5C9L - chain A; structure by X-ray diffraction, 1.65 A resolution.

Chain A:
Protein: PLL lectin
Source organism: Photorhabdus luminescens
Reference sequence: Q7N8J0 (Q7N8J0_PHOLL); residues 1-369 here correspond to UniProt positions 8-376 (UniProt number = residue number + 7)
Chain sequence (369 residues; each row starts with the number of its first residue):
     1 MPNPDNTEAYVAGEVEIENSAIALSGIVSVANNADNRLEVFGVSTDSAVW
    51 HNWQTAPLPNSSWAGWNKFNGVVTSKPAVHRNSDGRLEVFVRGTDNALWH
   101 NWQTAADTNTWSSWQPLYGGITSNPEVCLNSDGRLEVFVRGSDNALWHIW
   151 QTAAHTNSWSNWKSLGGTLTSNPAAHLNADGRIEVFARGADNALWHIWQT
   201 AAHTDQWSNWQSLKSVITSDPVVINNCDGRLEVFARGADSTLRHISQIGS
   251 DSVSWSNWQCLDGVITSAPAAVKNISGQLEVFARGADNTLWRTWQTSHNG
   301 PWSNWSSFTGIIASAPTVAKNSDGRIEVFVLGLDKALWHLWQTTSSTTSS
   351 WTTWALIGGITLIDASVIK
Disordered / not traced: 1-16
Disulfide bonds: Cys260 forms a disulfide with the same residue of a neighbouring copy of this chain
Sequence notes: conflict Glu16 (Ala23 in Q7N8J0), Gly93 (Ser100 in Q7N8J0), Val139 (Ala146 in Q7N8J0), Ser142 (Thr149 in Q7N8J0), Leu177 (Ile184 in Q7N8J0), Asn225 (Gly232 in Q7N8J0), Ser240 (Asn247 in Q7N8J0), Gln278 (Arg285 in Q7N8J0), His298 (Gln305 in Q7N8J0)
Bound ions: Ca2+ site 1: Asp84, His155; Hg2+: Cys128, Ala175; Ca2+ site 2: Asp132, His203

Summary:
The Ca2+ site 1 is built by Asp84 and His155. Cys128 and Ala175 coordinate Hg2+.
Chain A is PLL lectin (Photorhabdus luminescens); the structure, Crystal structure of native PLL lectin from
Photorhabdus luminescens at 1.65 A resolution, was determined by X-ray diffraction, deposited together with
5C9O and 5C9P.
